1U8O - chains B and C of the 3 polymer chains in the assembly; structure by X-ray diffraction, 3.02 A resolution.

Chain B:
Protein: Antibody 2F5 (heavy chain)
Source organism: Homo sapiens
Notes: antibody fragment or engineered binder
Amino-acid sequence (235 residues; each row starts with the number of its first residue; a row labelled like 35A-35B holds insertion residues (35A, then the next letters in order)):
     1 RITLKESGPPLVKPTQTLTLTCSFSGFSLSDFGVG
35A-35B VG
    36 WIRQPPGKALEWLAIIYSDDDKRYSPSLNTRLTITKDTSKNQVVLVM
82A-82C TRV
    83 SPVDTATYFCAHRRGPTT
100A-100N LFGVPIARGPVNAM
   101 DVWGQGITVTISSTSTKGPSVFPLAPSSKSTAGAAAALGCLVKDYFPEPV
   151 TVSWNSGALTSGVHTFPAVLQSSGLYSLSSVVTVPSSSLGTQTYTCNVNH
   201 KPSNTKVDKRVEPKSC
Not modelled in the structure: 127-132, 190-191
Cystine bridges: Cys22-Cys92, Cys140-Cys196

Chain C:
Protein: GP41 peptide
Amino-acid sequence (7 residues; each row starts with the number of its first residue):
     1 ELDKHAS

Interface between chain B and chain C:
Residue-residue contacts - 11 pairs, chain B then chain C:
  Tyr52(B) with Asp3(C); Lys4(C)
  Asp54(B) with Lys4(C), salt bridge
  Asp56(B) with Lys4(C), salt bridge
  Arg58(B) with Glu1(C), salt bridge
  Arg95(B) with Asp3(C), salt bridge
  Pro98(B) with His5(C)
  Arg100H(B) with His5(C), hydrogen bond (side chain-backbone); Ala6(C), hydrogen bond (side chain-backbone); Ser7(C), hydrogen bond (side chain-backbone)
  Val100K(B) with His5(C)
Also at the interface, not in a pair above, chain B (9 interface residues in all): Gly33

In short:
Chain B and chain C form an interface of 9 and 6 residues respectively, with 3 hydrogen bonds and 4 salt
bridges. Polar contacts include Asp54(B)-Lys4(C), Asp56(B)-Lys4(C) and Arg58(B)-Glu1(C).
Here chain B is Antibody 2F5 (heavy chain) (Homo sapiens) and chain C is GP41 peptide. Entry 1U8O (Crystal
structure of the HIV-1 Cross Neutralizing Monoclonal Antibody 2F5 in complex with gp41 Peptide ELDKHAS) was
determined by X-ray diffraction together with 1U8H, 1U8I, 1U8J, 1U8L, 1U8M, 1U8N and 14 further entries from
the same study.
